PDB entry 5CGM | X-ray diffraction, 1.95 A resolution | chains A and B

Chain A (and B):
Molecule: Alpha-1,4-glucan:maltose-1-phosphate maltosyltransferase
From: Mycobacterium thermoresistibile ATCC 19527
Notes: EC 2.4.99.16; chain B of this document is another copy of the same molecule, construct and numbering; everything in this record applies to it too
UniProtKB: G7CL00 (G7CL00_MYCTH); residues 2-696 here = UniProt positions 2-696
Amino-acid sequence (698 residues; row label = number of the first residue in the row; numbers below 1 keep their minus sign (Gly-1 is residue -1)):
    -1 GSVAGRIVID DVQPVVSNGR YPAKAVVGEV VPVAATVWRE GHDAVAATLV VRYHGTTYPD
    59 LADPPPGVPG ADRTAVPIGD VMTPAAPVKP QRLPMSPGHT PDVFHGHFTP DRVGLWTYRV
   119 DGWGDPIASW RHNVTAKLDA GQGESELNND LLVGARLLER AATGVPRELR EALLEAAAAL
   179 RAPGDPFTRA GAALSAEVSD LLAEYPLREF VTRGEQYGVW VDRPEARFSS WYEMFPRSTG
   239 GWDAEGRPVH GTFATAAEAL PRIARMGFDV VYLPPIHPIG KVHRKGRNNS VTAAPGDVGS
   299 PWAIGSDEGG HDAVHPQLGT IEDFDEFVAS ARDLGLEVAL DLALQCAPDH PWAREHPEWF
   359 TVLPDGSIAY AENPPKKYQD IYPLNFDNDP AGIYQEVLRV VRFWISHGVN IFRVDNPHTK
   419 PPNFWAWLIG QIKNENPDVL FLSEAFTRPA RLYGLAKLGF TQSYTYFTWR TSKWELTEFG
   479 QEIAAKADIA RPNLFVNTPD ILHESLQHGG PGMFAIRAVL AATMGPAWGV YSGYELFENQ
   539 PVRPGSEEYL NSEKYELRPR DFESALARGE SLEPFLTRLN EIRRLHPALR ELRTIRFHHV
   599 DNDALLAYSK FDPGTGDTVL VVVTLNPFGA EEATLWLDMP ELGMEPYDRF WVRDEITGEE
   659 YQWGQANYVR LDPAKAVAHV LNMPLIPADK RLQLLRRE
Unresolved in the structure: 66-87, 137-139, 371-374 (chain B: 64-86, 137-144)
Sequence notes: expression tag (-1 to 0); cloning artifact (1)
Ion coordination: Na+ site 1: Asp9, Thr34, Glu696; Na+ site 2 near Glu27 (its only coordinating residue here); Na+ site 3: Leu150, Glu630; Na+ site 4: Ser328 (together with pentaethylene glycol); Na+ site 5: Pro497, Glu546; Na+ site 6: Asp498 (together with alpha-D-glucopyranose); Na+ site 7 near Gly507 (its only coordinating residue here); Na+ site 8 near Glu536 (its only coordinating residue here); Na+ site 9: Gln538, Leu548; Na+ site 10 near Arg558 (its only coordinating residue here)
From the paper describing this entry:
  - binding site for alpha-D-glucopyranose: Lys283, Asn287, Ser298, Gln343, Asp378, Arg411, Asp413, Glu442, Asp498, Lys552, Tyr553
  - binding site for phosphate ion: Thr98, Thr445

How chain A and chain B interact:
Residue-residue contacts (96; chain A residue first):
  Gly-1(A) with Ser15(B); Asn16(B)
  Ser0(A) with Arg18(B)
  Val1(A) with Arg18(B)
  Ala2(A) with Arg18(B), hydrogen bond (backbone-side chain); Tyr19(B); Leu59(B); Ala60(B); Asp61(B), hydrogen bond (backbone-backbone); Leu456(B), hydrophobic
  Gly3(A) with Asp61(B); Asn421(B)
  Arg4(A) with Asp385(B), salt bridge; Pro419(B); Pro420(B); Asn421(B)
  Val6(A) with Tyr19(B); Pro420(B), hydrophobic
  Asp8(A) with Ser15(B), hydrogen bond; Tyr19(B); Lys455(B), salt bridge
  Asp9(A) with Lys455(B), salt bridge
  Val13(A) with Asn16(B)
  Ser15(A) with Gly-1(B); Asp8(B), hydrogen bond
  Asn16(A) with Gly-1(B); Val13(B); Asn16(B); Tyr215(B)
  Arg18(A) with Ser0(B), hydrogen bond (side chain-backbone); Val1(B); Glu213(B)
  Tyr19(A) with Ala2(B)
  Thr34(A) with Ala448(B)
  Trp36(A) with Pro420(B), hydrophobic; Ala448(B); Arg449(B); Gly452(B); Leu456(B), hydrophobic
  Arg37(A) with Arg449(B), hydrogen bond (backbone-side chain)
  Glu38(A) with His416(B); Thr417(B); Lys418(B); Arg449(B)
  Gly39(A) with His416(B), hydrogen bond (backbone-backbone); Thr417(B); Arg449(B), hydrogen bond (backbone-side chain)
  Leu59(A) with Ala2(B)
  Ala60(A) with Ala2(B)
  Asp61(A) with Ala2(B), hydrogen bond (backbone-backbone)
  Pro99(A) with Arg446(B)
  Asp100(A) with Arg446(B), salt bridge; Ala448(B)
  Asn147(A) with Leu361(B); Pro362(B); Asp363(B)
  Leu150(A) with Pro362(B), hydrophobic
  Val151(A) with Pro362(B)
  Arg154(A) with Pro362(B)
  Phe208(A) with Asp385(B)
  Tyr215(A) with Asn16(B)
  Leu361(A) with Asn147(B)
  Pro362(A) with Asn147(B); Leu150(B), hydrophobic; Val151(B)
  Asp363(A) with Asn147(B), hydrogen bond
  Ser365(A) with Asn147(B)
  Asp385(A) with Arg4(B), salt bridge; Phe208(B)
  His416(A) with Glu38(B); Gly39(B), hydrogen bond (backbone-backbone)
  Thr417(A) with Glu38(B); Gly39(B)
  Lys418(A) with Glu38(B)
  Pro419(A) with Arg4(B); Glu38(B)
  Pro420(A) with Gly3(B); Arg4(B); Val6(B), hydrophobic; Trp36(B), hydrophobic
  Asn421(A) with Gly3(B); Arg4(B)
  Arg446(A) with Pro99(B); Asp100(B), salt bridge
  Ala448(A) with Thr34(B); Trp36(B); Asp100(B)
  Arg449(A) with Trp36(B); Arg37(B), hydrogen bond (side chain-backbone); Glu38(B); Gly39(B), hydrogen bond (side chain-backbone)
  Gly452(A) with Trp36(B)
  Lys455(A) with Asp8(B), salt bridge; Asp9(B), salt bridge
  Leu456(A) with Ala2(B), hydrophobic; Trp36(B), hydrophobic
Other interface residues (no listed pair), chain A (49 interface residues in all): His40, Leu453
Other interface residues (no listed pair), chain B (49 interface residues in all): Ser365, Pro372, Leu453

Overview:
The chain A/chain B interface involves 49 residues from each chain, with 13 hydrogen bonds and 8 salt bridges.
Among the polar pairs are Arg4(A)-Asp385(B), Asp8(A)-Lys455(B) and Asp9(A)-Lys455(B). The paper reports a
binding site for alpha-D-glucopyranose at Lys283(A), Asn287(A) and Ser298(A) among others; a binding site for
phosphate ion at Thr98(A) and Thr445(A).
Both chains are Alpha-1,4-glucan:maltose-1-phosphate maltosyltransferase (Mycobacterium thermoresistibile ATCC
19527). Entry 5CGM (Structure of Mycobacterium thermoresistibile GlgE in complex with maltose at 1.95A
resolution) was determined by X-ray diffraction (same publication as 5CIM and 5CJ5).
